PDB entry 7XBW | electron microscopy, 2.80 A resolution | chains C and D of the 4 polymer chains in the assembly

[Chain C]
Protein: Guanine nucleotide-binding protein G(i) subunit alpha-1
Source organism: Homo sapiens
UniProtKB: P63096 (GNAI1_HUMAN); residue numbers follow UniProt; this construct covers 1-354
Amino-acid sequence (354 residues; each row starts with the number of its first residue):
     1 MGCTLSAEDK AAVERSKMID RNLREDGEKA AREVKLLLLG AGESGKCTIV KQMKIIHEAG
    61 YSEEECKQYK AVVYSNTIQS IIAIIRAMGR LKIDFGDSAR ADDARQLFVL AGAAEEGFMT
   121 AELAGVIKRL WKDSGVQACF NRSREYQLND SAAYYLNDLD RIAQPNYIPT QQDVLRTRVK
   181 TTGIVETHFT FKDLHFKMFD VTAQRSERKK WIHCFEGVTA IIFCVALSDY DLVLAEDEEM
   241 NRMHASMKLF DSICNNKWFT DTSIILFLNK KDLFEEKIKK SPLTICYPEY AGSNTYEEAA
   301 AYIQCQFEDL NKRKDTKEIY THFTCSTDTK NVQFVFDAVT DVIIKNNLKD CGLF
Unresolved in the structure: 1-5, 56-181, 234-240
Differences from the reference sequence: engineered mutation Cys47 (Ser in P63096), Thr202 (Gly in P63096), Ala203 (Gly in P63096), Ala245 (Glu in P63096), Ser326 (Ala in P63096)
UniProt features mapped onto this chain:
  - region: Lys35 to Lys46, Thr48 (G1 motif), Asp173 to Thr181 (G2 motif), Phe196 to Val201, Gln204, Arg205 (G3 motif), Ile265 to Asp272 (G4 motif), Thr324, Cys325, Thr327 to Thr329 (G5 motif)
  - binding site (GTP): Glu43 to Lys46, Thr48, Ser151, Leu175 to Thr181, Asp200, Val201, Gln204, Asn269 to Asp272
  - binding site (Mg(2+)): Thr181
  - modified residue: Arg178 (ADP-ribosylarginine), Gln204 (Deamidated glutamine), Cys351 (ADP-ribosylcysteine)
  - lipidation: Gly2 (N-myristoyl glycine), Cys3 (S-palmitoyl cysteine)
  - natural variant: Gly40 (G40C: In NEDHISB; G40R: In NEDHISB), Gly45 (G45D: In NEDHISB), Thr48 (T48I: In NEDHISB; T48K: In NEDHISB), Gln52 (Q52P: In NEDHISB), Ser75 (deletion: In NEDHISB; uncertain significance), Gln172 (deletion: In NEDHISB), Asp173 (D173V: In NEDHISB), Glu186 to Phe189 (deletion: In NEDHISB; uncertain significance), Cys224 (C224Y: In NEDHISB), Lys270 (K270N: In NEDHISB; K270R: In NEDHISB), Asp272 (D272G: In NEDHISB), Val332 (V332E: In NEDHISB; uncertain significance)
  - mutagenesis: Gly42 (G42R: Abolishes switch to an activated conformation and dissociation from beta and gamma subunits upon GTP binding. Abolishes interaction with RGS family members), Glu116 (E116L: Enhances interaction (inactive GDP-bound) with RGS14), Gln147 (Q147L: Enhances interaction (inactive GDP-bound) with RGS14)
What the authors report for this chain:
  - conformationally variable residues (loop rearrangement): Asp350 to Phe354
  - mutagenesis - D350A: decreased signaling with CX3C chemokine receptor 1
  - mutagenesis - D350A: unchanged signaling in response to CCR5

[Chain D]
Protein: Guanine nucleotide-binding protein G(I)/G(S)/G(T) subunit beta-1
Source organism: Homo sapiens
UniProtKB: P62873 (GBB1_HUMAN); residues 1-340 here = UniProt positions 1-340
Amino-acid sequence (346 residues; each row starts with the number of its first residue; numbers below 1 keep their minus sign (His-5 is residue -5)):
    -5 HHHHHHMSEL DQLRQEAEQL KNQIRDARKA CADATLSQIT NNIDPVGRIQ MRTRRTLRGH
    55 LAKIYAMHWG TDSRLLVSAS QDGKLIIWDS YTTNKVHAIP LRSSWVMTCA YAPSGNYVAC
   115 GGLDNICSIY NLKTREGNVR VSRELAGHTG YLSCCRFLDD NQIVTSSGDT TCALWDIETG
   175 QQTTTFTGHT GDVMSLSLAP DTRLFVSGAC DASAKLWDVR EGMCRQTFTG HESDINAICF
   235 FPNGNAFATG SDDATCRLFD LRADQELMTY SHDNIICGIT SVSFSKSGRL LLAGYDDFNC
   295 NVWDALKADR AGVLAGHDNR VSCLGVTDDG MAVATGSWDS FLKIWN
Unresolved in the structure: -5 to 11
Differences from the reference sequence: expression tag (-5 to 0)
UniProt features mapped onto this chain:
  - modified residue: Ser2 (N-acetylserine), His266 (Phosphohistidine)
  - natural variant: Leu30 (L30F: In MRD42; uncertain significance), Arg52 (R52G: In MRD42), Gly64 (G64V: In MRD42), Asp76 (D76E: In MRD42; D76G: In MRD42), Gly77 (G77S: In MRD42), Lys78 (K78R: In MRD42), Ile80 (I80N: In MRD42; I80T: In MRD42), His91 (H91R: In MRD42; uncertain significance), Ala92 (A92T: In MRD42), Pro94 (P94S: In MRD42), Leu95 (L95P: In MRD42), Arg96 (R96L: In MRD42), 5 further natural variant entries in UniProt

[Chain C / chain D interface]
Contacting residue pairs (50; chain C residue first):
  Ala12(C) - Asn88(D)
  Arg15(C) - Val90(D)  hydrogen bond (side chain-backbone)
  Arg15(C) - His91(D)
  Ser16(C) - Asn88(D)
  Ser16(C) - Lys89(D)  hydrogen bond (side chain-backbone)
  Ile19(C) - Lys89(D)
  Asp20(C) - Gly53(D)
  Asp20(C) - Lys89(D)  salt bridge
  Leu23(C) - Gly53(D)
  Leu23(C) - Asp76(D)
  Leu23(C) - Lys78(D)
  Leu23(C) - Ile80(D)  hydrophobic
  Asp26(C) - Lys78(D)
  Gly27(C) - Leu55(D)
  Thr182(C) - Asp118(D)
  Thr182(C) - Asn119(D)
  Gly183(C) - Leu117(D)
  Gly183(C) - Asp118(D)
  Gly183(C) - Asn119(D)
  Ile184(C) - Trp99(D)
  Ile184(C) - Leu117(D)
  Glu186(C) - Arg96(D)
  Phe199(C) - Trp99(D)
  Gln204(C) - Leu117(D)  hydrogen bond (side chain-backbone)
  Gln204(C) - Asn119(D)  hydrogen bond
  Gln204(C) - Tyr145(D)
  Ser206(C) - Tyr145(D)
  Ser206(C) - Gly162(D)
  Lys209(C) - Asp228(D)  salt bridge
  Lys210(C) - Met101(D)
  Lys210(C) - Tyr145(D)
  Lys210(C) - Asp186(D)
  Lys210(C) - Met188(D)
  Lys210(C) - Cys204(D)
  Lys210(C) - Asp228(D)  salt bridge
  Lys210(C) - Asn230(D)  hydrogen bond
  Lys210(C) - Asp246(D)  salt bridge
  Trp211(C) - Leu117(D)  hydrophobic
  Trp211(C) - Tyr145(D)
  His213(C) - Lys57(D)  hydrogen bond (backbone-side chain)
  His213(C) - Tyr59(D)  hydrogen bond
  His213(C) - Trp332(D)
  Cys214(C) - Tyr59(D)  hydrogen bond (backbone-side chain)
  Cys214(C) - Gln75(D)
  Cys214(C) - Trp99(D)
  Cys214(C) - Met101(D)  hydrophobic
  Phe215(C) - Trp99(D)  hydrophobic
  Phe215(C) - Leu117(D)  hydrophobic
  Glu216(C) - Lys57(D)
  Glu216(C) - Trp332(D)
Interface residues without a listed pair, chain C (26 interface residues in all): Val13, Arg24, Ala203, Trp258
Interface residues without a listed pair, chain D (32 interface residues in all): Arg52, Ala92, Thr143, Gly144, Arg314

[Summary]
The interface between chain C and chain D involves 26 residues on one side and 32 on the other, with 8
hydrogen bonds and 4 salt bridges. Among the polar pairs are Asp20(C)-Lys89(D), Lys209(C)-Asp228(D) and
Lys210(C)-Asp228(D). The paper reports that D350A of chain C reduces signaling with CX3C chemokine receptor 1;
conformational variability at Asp350(C).
Chain C is Guanine nucleotide-binding protein G(i) subunit alpha-1 and chain D is Guanine nucleotide-binding
protein G(I)/G(S)/G(T) subunit beta-1, both from Homo sapiens; the structure, Cryo-EM structure of the human
chemokine receptor CX3CR1 in complex with Gi1, was determined by electron microscopy (same publication as
7XBX).
